Entry 6HVV (X-ray diffraction, 2.70 A resolution); this record covers chains H and Z of the 28 polymer chains in the assembly.

== Chain H ==
Name: Proteasome subunit beta type-10, Proteasome subunit beta type-2
From: Homo sapiens
Notes: EC 3.4.25.1; engineered mutation(s): Chimera: 1-53 Homo sapiens,Chimera: 1-53 Homo sapiens
UniProt: chimeric construct of P40306, P25043: residues 1-53 from P40306 (PSB10_HUMAN) positions 40-92 (UniProt number = residue number + 39); residues 54-226 from P25043 positions 83-255 (UniProt number = residue number + 29)
Amino-acid sequence (226 residues; row label = number of the first residue in the row):
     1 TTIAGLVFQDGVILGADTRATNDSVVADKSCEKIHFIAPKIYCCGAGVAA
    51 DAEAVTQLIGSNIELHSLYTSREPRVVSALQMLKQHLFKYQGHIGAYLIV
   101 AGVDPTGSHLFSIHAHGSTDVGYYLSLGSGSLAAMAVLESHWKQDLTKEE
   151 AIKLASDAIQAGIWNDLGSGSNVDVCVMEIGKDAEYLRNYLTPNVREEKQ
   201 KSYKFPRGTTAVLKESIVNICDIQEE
Glycans and other covalent adducts: compound GT8 linked to Thr1
Small-molecule neighbours: GT8 ((2S)-N-[(3S,4R)-1-cyclohexyl-5-methyl-4,5-bis(oxidanyl)hexan-3-yl]-3-(4-methoxyphenyl)-2-[[(2S)-2-(2-morpholin-4-ylethanoylamino)propanoyl]amino]propanamide): Arg19, Ala20, Thr21, Asn22, Cys31, Glu32, Lys33, His35, Gly45, Ala46, Gly47, Val48, Ala49, Ala52, Glu53, Ser129, Gly168, Ser169
UniProt features mapped onto this chain:
  - active site: Thr1 (Nucleophile)
Reported in the primary citation:
  - catalytic residues: Thr1
  - binding site for GT8: Thr1, Asn22
  - conformationally variable residues (side-chain flip): His35
  - contacts within the chain: His35-Glu53 (hydrogen bond)
  - specificity-determining residues: His35
  - specificity-determining residues: Val48 (proposed by the authors, not directly observed)

== Chain Z ==
Name: Proteasome subunit beta type-6
From: Saccharomyces cerevisiae S288C
Notes: EC 3.4.25.1
UniProt: P23724 (PSB6_YEAST); residues 1-222 here correspond to UniProt positions 20-241 (UniProt number = residue number + 19)
Amino-acid sequence (222 residues; numbered 1 to 222; the number before each row is that of its first residue):
     1 QFNPYGDNGGTILGIAGEDFAVLAGDTRNITDYSINSRYEPKVFDCGDNI
    51 VMSANGFAADGDALVKRFKNSVKWYHFDHNDKKLSINSAARNIQHLLYGK
   101 RFFPYYVHTIIAGLDEDGKGAVYSFDPVGSYEREQCRAGGAAASLIMPFL
   151 DNQVNFKNQYEPGTNGKVKKPLKYLSVEEVIKLVRDSFTSATERHIQVGD
   201 GLEILIVTKDGVRKEFYELKRD
Ion coordination: Mg2+: Thr192, Val198
Small-molecule neighbours: GT8 ((2S)-N-[(3S,4R)-1-cyclohexyl-5-methyl-4,5-bis(oxidanyl)hexan-3-yl]-3-(4-methoxyphenyl)-2-[[(2S)-2-(2-morpholin-4-ylethanoylamino)propanoyl]amino]propanamide): Arg101, Asp126, Pro127, Val128

== Chain H / chain Z interface ==
Residue-residue contacts (58; chain H residue first):
  Arg19(H) - Ile196(Z)
  Arg19(H) - Asp222(Z)  salt bridge
  Ser24(H) - His195(Z)
  Ser24(H) - Ile196(Z)  hydrogen bond (backbone-backbone)
  Ser24(H) - Gln197(Z)
  Val25(H) - Arg194(Z)
  Val26(H) - Glu193(Z)
  Val26(H) - Arg194(Z)  hydrogen bond (backbone-backbone)
  Val26(H) - Ile196(Z)  hydrophobic
  Ala27(H) - Arg194(Z)
  Lys29(H) - Glu193(Z)  salt bridge
  Lys29(H) - Arg194(Z)
  Ser129(H) - Tyr33(Z)
  Ile163(H) - Asp222(Z)
  Trp164(H) - Ile35(Z)
  Trp164(H) - Arg38(Z)  hydrogen bond (backbone-side chain)
  Trp164(H) - Arg221(Z)
  Trp164(H) - Asp222(Z)
  Asn165(H) - Tyr33(Z)
  Asn165(H) - Arg38(Z)
  Asp166(H) - Tyr33(Z)
  Asp166(H) - Asp222(Z)
  Leu167(H) - Arg28(Z)
  Leu167(H) - Ile30(Z)  hydrophobic
  Leu167(H) - Asp32(Z)
  Leu167(H) - Tyr33(Z)  hydrogen bond (backbone-backbone)
  Leu167(H) - Ile35(Z)  hydrophobic
  Leu167(H) - Ile196(Z)
  Gly168(H) - Tyr33(Z)
  Ser169(H) - Asp222(Z)
  Gly170(H) - Asp222(Z)
  Ser171(H) - Asp222(Z)  hydrogen bond (backbone-side chain)
  Asn194(H) - Lys220(Z)  hydrogen bond (backbone-side chain)
  Asn194(H) - Asp222(Z)
  Arg196(H) - Thr189(Z)
  Arg196(H) - Ser190(Z)  hydrogen bond
  Arg196(H) - Glu193(Z)
  Glu197(H) - Arg185(Z)  salt bridge
  Glu197(H) - Glu218(Z)
  Lys199(H) - Asp186(Z)
  Gln200(H) - Lys182(Z)
  Gln200(H) - Arg185(Z)  hydrogen bond
  Gln200(H) - Asp186(Z)  hydrogen bond (backbone-side chain)
  Lys201(H) - Asp186(Z)  hydrogen bond (backbone-side chain)
  Tyr203(H) - Phe149(Z)  hydrophobic
  Tyr203(H) - Gln153(Z)
  Tyr203(H) - Leu183(Z)  hydrophobic
  Tyr203(H) - Asp186(Z)  hydrogen bond
  Phe205(H) - Asn152(Z)
  Phe205(H) - Gln159(Z)
  Pro206(H) - Pro162(Z)  hydrophobic
  Arg207(H) - Pro162(Z)
  Gly208(H) - Pro162(Z)
  Thr209(H) - Asn158(Z)
  Thr209(H) - Gln159(Z)
  Thr209(H) - Tyr160(Z)  hydrogen bond (backbone-backbone)
  Ala211(H) - Tyr160(Z)  hydrophobic
  Ala211(H) - Gly166(Z)
Also at the interface, not in a pair above, chain H (34 interface residues in all): Thr21, Asp23, Asp28, Val195, Val212
Also at the interface, not in a pair above, chain Z (32 interface residues in all): Ser34, Glu161, Asn165

== In short ==
34 residues of chain H and 32 residues of chain Z are in contact, with 12 hydrogen bonds and 3 salt bridges.
Polar contacts include Arg19(H)-Asp222(Z), Lys29(H)-Glu193(Z) and Glu197(H)-Arg185(Z). Chain Z binds compound
GT8. Compound GT8 is covalently linked to Thr1(H). From the paper: the catalytic residue Thr1(H); a binding
site for GT8 at Thr1(H) and Asn22(H).
Chain H is Proteasome subunit beta type-10, Proteasome subunit beta type-2 (Homo sapiens) and chain Z is
Proteasome subunit beta type-6 (Saccharomyces cerevisiae S288C); the structure, Yeast 20S proteasome with
human beta2i (1-53) in complex with 39, was determined by X-ray diffraction (same publication as 6HTB, 6HTC,
6HTD, 6HTP, 6HTR, 6HUB and 30 further entries).
